2OC8 - chains C and D of the 4 polymer chains in the assembly; structure by X-ray diffraction, 2.66 A resolution.

Chain C:
Molecule: Hepatitis C virus
Source organism: Hepatitis C virus
Notes: fragment: NS3 protease domain (N-terminal T7 epitope -NS3 residues 1-181-C-terminal His Tag) with bound Zn, Chain A and C
UniProt: Q9ELS8 (Q9ELS8_9HEPC); residues 1-181 here correspond to UniProt positions 1027-1207 (UniProt number = residue number + 1026)
Sequence (200 residues; row label = number of the first residue in the row; numbers below 1 keep their minus sign (Met-10 is residue -10)):
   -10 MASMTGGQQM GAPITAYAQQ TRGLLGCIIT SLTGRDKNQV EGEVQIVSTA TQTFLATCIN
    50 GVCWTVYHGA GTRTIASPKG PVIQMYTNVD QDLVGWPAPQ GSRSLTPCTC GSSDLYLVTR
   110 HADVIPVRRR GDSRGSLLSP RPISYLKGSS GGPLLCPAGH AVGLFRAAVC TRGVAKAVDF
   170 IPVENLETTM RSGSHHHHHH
Disordered / not traced: -10 to 27, 180-189
Differences from the reference sequence: cloning artifact (-10 to 0, 182-183); conflict Arg119 (Gln1145 in Q9ELS8); expression tag (184-189)
Metal / ion sites: Zn2+: Cys97, Cys99, Cys145

Chain D:
Molecule: Hepatitis C virus
Notes: fragment: NS4a peptide (KK-NS4a residues 21-39-KK), Chain B and D; engineered mutation(s): C22S
UniProt: Q9QP06 (Q9QP06_9HEPC); residues 21-39 here correspond to UniProt positions 1678-1696 (UniProt number = residue number + 1657)
Sequence (23 residues; numbered 19 to 41; the number before each row is that of its first residue):
    19 KKGSVVIVGR IVLSGKPAII PKK
Disordered / not traced: 19, 37-41
Differences from the reference sequence: cloning artifact (19-20, 40-41)

How chain C and chain D interact:
Residue-residue contacts (46):
  Gln28(C) with Ala36(D)
  Val29(C) with Arg28(D); Val30(D), hydrophobic; Lys34(D); Pro35(D); Ala36(D), hydrophobic
  Glu30(C) with Val30(D)
  Gly31(C) with Ile29(D)
  Glu32(C) with Ile29(D), hydrogen bond (backbone-backbone); Val30(D); Leu31(D), hydrogen bond (side chain-backbone)
  Val33(C) with Arg28(D); Ile29(D), hydrogen bond (backbone-backbone)
  Gln34(C) with Gly27(D)
  Ile35(C) with Ile25(D); Val26(D), hydrogen bond (backbone-backbone); Gly27(D), hydrogen bond (backbone-backbone); Ile29(D), hydrophobic
  Val36(C) with Val23(D), hydrophobic; Val24(D)
  Ser37(C) with Val23(D); Val24(D), hydrogen bond (backbone-backbone); Val26(D)
  Ala59(C) with Val23(D), hydrophobic
  Thr61(C) with Lys20(D)
  Arg62(C) with Lys20(D); Gly21(D); Ser22(D); Val23(D)
  Thr63(C) with Lys20(D); Gly21(D); Ser22(D), hydrogen bond (backbone-side chain); Val23(D), hydrogen bond (backbone-backbone)
  Ile64(C) with Ser22(D); Val23(D)
  Ala65(C) with Ser22(D); Val23(D), hydrogen bond (backbone-backbone); Val24(D), hydrophobic
  Trp85(C) with Val23(D), hydrophobic
  Pro88(C) with Ile25(D), hydrophobic
  Gly90(C) with Arg28(D), hydrogen bond (backbone-side chain)
  Leu94(C) with Leu31(D), hydrophobic
  Val107(C) with Leu31(D), hydrophobic
  Thr108(C) with Ile29(D)
  Ala111(C) with Ile29(D)
  Leu144(C) with Leu31(D), hydrophobic
Also at the interface, not in a pair above, chain C (28 interface residues in all): Thr38, Phe43, Pro70, Arg109

In short:
The interface between chain C and chain D involves 28 residues on one side and 15 on the other, with 10
hydrogen bonds. Polar contacts include Glu32(C)-Leu31(D), Thr63(C)-Ser22(D) and Gly90(C)-Arg28(D). The Zn2+
site is built by Cys97(C), Cys99(C) and Cys145(C).
Here chain C is Hepatitis C virus (Hepatitis C virus) and chain D is Hepatitis C virus. Entry 2OC8 (Structure
of Hepatitis C Viral NS3 protease domain complexed with NS4A peptide and ketoamide SCH503034) was determined
by X-ray diffraction, deposited together with 2O8M, 2OBO, 2OBQ, 2OC0, 2OC1 and 2OC7.
